1S2L - chains B and C of the 3 polymer chains in the assembly; structure by X-ray diffraction, 2.10 A resolution.

# Chain B (and C)
Molecule: purine trans deoxyribosylase
Source organism: Lactobacillus helveticus
Notes: EC 2.4.2.6; fragment: purine 2'-deoxyribosyltansferase; chain C of this document is another copy of the same molecule, construct and numbering; everything in this record applies to it too
UniProtKB: Q8RLY5 (Q8RLY5_LACHE); residues 1-167 here = UniProt positions 1-167
Chain sequence (167 residues; row label = number of the first residue in the row):
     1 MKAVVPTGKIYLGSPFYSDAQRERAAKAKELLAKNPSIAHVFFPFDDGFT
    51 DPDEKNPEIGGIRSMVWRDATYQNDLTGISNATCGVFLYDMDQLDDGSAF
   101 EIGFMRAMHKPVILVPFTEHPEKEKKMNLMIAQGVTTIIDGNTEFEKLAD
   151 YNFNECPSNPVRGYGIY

# How chain B and chain C interact
Residue-residue contacts (36; chain B residue first):
  K9(B) with T7(C)
  I38(B) with V4(C)
  A39(B) with A3(C); V4(C), hydrogen bond (backbone-backbone); V5(C)
  H40(B) with M1(C), hydrogen bond (side chain-backbone); A3(C); T7(C); N154(C); E155(C), salt bridge
  V41(B) with M1(C), hydrogen bond (backbone-backbone)
  F42(B) with E155(C)
  D46(B) with M1(C)
  D47(B) with E155(C)
  F49(B) with S158(C); P160(C)
  D53(B) with R162(C), salt bridge
  A70(B) with S158(C), hydrogen bond (backbone-side chain); P160(C), hydrophobic
  Q73(B) with R106(C), hydrogen bond; T136(C); S158(C)
  N74(B) with P157(C); S158(C), hydrogen bond (side chain-backbone)
  T77(B) with P111(C); E155(C); C156(C)
  S80(B) with H109(C), hydrogen bond (side chain-backbone); K110(C); P111(C)
  N81(B) with T83(C), hydrogen bond; N154(C); E155(C)
  F104(B) with H109(C)
  M108(B) with M108(C); H109(C)
Interface residues without a listed pair, chain B (22 interface residues in all): K29, V66, D69, L76
Interface residues without a listed pair, chain C (22 interface residues in all): K2, Q133, N159

# Overview
The chain B/chain C interface involves 22 residues from each chain, with 8 hydrogen bonds and 2 salt bridges.
Polar contacts include H40(B)-E155(C), D53(B)-R162(C) and H40(B)-M1(C).
Both chains are purine trans deoxyribosylase (Lactobacillus helveticus). Entry 1S2L (Purine
2'deoxyribosyltransferase native structure) was determined by X-ray diffraction together with 1S2D, 1S2I and
1S3F from the same study.
